3LQ3 - chain A; structure by X-ray diffraction, 1.42 A resolution.

# Chain A
Molecule: Choline/ethanolamine kinase
Source organism: Homo sapiens
Notes: EC 2.7.1.32, 2.7.1.82
Reference sequence: Q9Y259 (CHKB_HUMAN); residues 14-395 here = UniProt positions 14-395
Chain sequence (401 residues; row label = number of the first residue in the row; numbers below 1 keep their minus sign (Met-5 is residue -5)):
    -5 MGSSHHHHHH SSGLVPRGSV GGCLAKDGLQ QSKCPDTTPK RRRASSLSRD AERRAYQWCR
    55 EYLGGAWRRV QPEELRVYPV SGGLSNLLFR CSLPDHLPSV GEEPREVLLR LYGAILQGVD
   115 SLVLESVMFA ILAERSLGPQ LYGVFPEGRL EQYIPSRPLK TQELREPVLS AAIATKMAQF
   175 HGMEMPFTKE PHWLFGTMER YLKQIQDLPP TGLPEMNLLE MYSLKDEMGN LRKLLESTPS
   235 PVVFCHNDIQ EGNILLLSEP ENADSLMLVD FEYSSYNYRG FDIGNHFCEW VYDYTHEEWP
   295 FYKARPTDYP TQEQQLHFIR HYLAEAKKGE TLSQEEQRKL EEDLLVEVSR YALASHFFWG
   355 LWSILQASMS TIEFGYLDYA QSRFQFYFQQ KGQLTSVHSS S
Unresolved in the structure: -5 to 41, 75-79, 255-257, 389-395
Differences from the reference sequence: expression tag (-5 to 13)
Metal / ion sites: Mg2+: Asn247, Asp264 (together with ADP)
Ligand contacts:
  - ADP (adenosine-5'-diphosphate): Leu82, Leu102, Arg104, Pro133, Glu145, Gln146, Tyr147, Ile148, Ser150, Pro152, Gly246, Asn247, Leu249, Val263, Asp264, Glu266
  - ADP / adenosine monophosphate: Val74, Leu82, Leu102, Arg104, Pro133, Glu145, Gln146, Tyr147, Ile148, Ser150, Pro152, Gly246, Asn247, Leu249, Val263, Asp264, Glu266
  - adenosine monophosphate (AMP): Val74, Leu82, Leu102, Arg104, Pro133, Glu145, Gln146, Tyr147, Ile148, Ser150, Pro152, Gly246, Leu249, Val263
  - HC7 ((2S)-2-[4'-({dimethyl[2-(phosphonooxy)ethyl]ammonio}acetyl)biphenyl-4-yl]-2-hydroxy-4,4-dimethylmorpholin-4-ium): Asp242, Gln244, Asn247, Asp264, Glu266, Tyr267, Glu283, Tyr288, Phe295, Trp353, Trp356, Glu367, Phe368, Tyr370, Tyr373, Arg377
UniProt features mapped onto this chain:
  - binding site (ATP): Ser75 to Leu81, Arg104, Gln146 to Pro152, Gln244, Asp264
  - binding site (phosphocholine): Gly77 to Ser79
  - natural variant: Ser39 to Ser395 (deletion: In MDCMC), Arg159 to Ser395 (deletion: In MDCMC), Pro185 to Trp187 (deletion: In MDCMC), Tyr216 to Ser395 (deletion: In MDCMC), Tyr270 to Ser395 (deletion: In MDCMC), Glu283 (E283K: In MDCMC), Glu292 to Ser395 (deletion: In MDCMC), Gln308 to Ser395 (deletion: In MDCMC), Arg377 (R377L: In MDCMC)
From the paper describing this entry:
  - specificity-determining residues: Phe352
  - mutagenesis - F352L: abolished catalytic activity on HC-3
  - mutagenesis - F352A, F352L: unchanged catalytic activity on choline

# In short
Ligands of chain A: compound HC7, ADP, adenosine monophosphate and ADP / adenosine monophosphate. The Mg2+
site is built by Asn247 and Asp264. Curated annotation (UniProt) lists 17 ATP-binding residues and 3
phosphocholine-binding residues. From the paper: F352L abolishes catalytic activity on HC-3; the specificity
determinant Phe352.
Chain A is Choline/ethanolamine kinase (Homo sapiens); the structure, Crystal structure of human choline
kinase beta in complex with phosphorylated hemicholinium-3 and adenosine nucleotide, was determined by X-ray
diffraction together with 3G15 and 3FEG from the same study.
